PDB entry 5NIF | X-ray diffraction, 3.00 A resolution | chains F and G of the 30 polymer chains in the assembly

# Chain F
Molecule: Proteasome subunit alpha type-6
From: Saccharomyces cerevisiae (strain ATCC 204508 / S288c)
Notes: EC 3.4.25.1
UniProt: P40302 (PSA6_YEAST); residues 1-234 here = UniProt positions 1-234
Chain sequence (234 residues; each row starts with the number of its first residue):
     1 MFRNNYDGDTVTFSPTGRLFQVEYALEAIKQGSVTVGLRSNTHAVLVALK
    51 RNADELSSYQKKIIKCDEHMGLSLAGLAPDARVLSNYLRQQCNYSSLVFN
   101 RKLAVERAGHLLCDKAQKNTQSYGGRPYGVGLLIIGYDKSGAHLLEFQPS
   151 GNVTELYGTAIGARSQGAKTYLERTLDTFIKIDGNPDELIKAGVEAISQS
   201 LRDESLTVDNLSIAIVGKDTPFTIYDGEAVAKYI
Unresolved in the structure: 1-2
Swiss-Prot annotation at these positions:
  - modified residue: Ser14 (Phosphoserine)
  - cross-link: Lys191 (Glycyl lysine isopeptide (Lys-Gly) (interchain with G-Cter in ubiquitin))
What the authors report for this chain:
  - conformationally variable residues (loop rearrangement, side-chain flip): Gln60, Tyr123 to Gly125

# Chain G
Molecule: Probable proteasome subunit alpha type-7
From: Saccharomyces cerevisiae (strain ATCC 204508 / S288c)
Notes: EC 3.4.25.1
UniProt: P21242 (PSA7_YEAST); residues 0-287 here correspond to UniProt positions 1-288 (UniProt number = residue number + 1)
Chain sequence (288 residues; each row starts with the number of its first residue; numbering starts at 0):
     0 MTSIGTGYDLSNSVFSPDGRNFQVEYAVKAVENGTTSIGIKCNDGVVFAV
    50 EKLITSKLLVPQKNVKIQVVDRHIGCVYSGLIPDGRHLVNRGREEAASFK
   100 KLYKTPIPIPAFADRLGQYVQAHTLYNSVRPFGVSTIFGGVDKNGAHLYM
   150 LEPSGSYWGYKGAATGKGRQSAKAELEKLVDHHPEGLSAREAVKQAAKII
   200 YLAHEDNKEKDFELEISWCSLSETNGLHKFVKGDLLQEAIDFAQKEINGD
   250 DDEDEDDSDNVMSSDDENAPVATNANATTDQEGDIHLE
Unresolved in the structure: 0-3, 248-287
Swiss-Prot annotation at these positions:
  - modified residue: Thr1 (N-acetylthreonine)

# How chain F and chain G interact
Pairs across the interface - 62 pairs, chain F then chain G:
  Asn5(F) - Leu9(G)
  Tyr6(F) - Asp8(G)  hydrogen bond
  Tyr6(F) - Leu9(G)  hydrophobic
  Tyr6(F) - Tyr25(G)
  Thr10(F) - Arg129(G)
  Val11(F) - Asn126(G)
  Val11(F) - Ser127(G)
  Val11(F) - Val128(G)
  Val11(F) - Arg129(G)
  Thr12(F) - Leu9(G)
  Thr12(F) - Gln22(G)
  Phe13(F) - Gln22(G)  hydrogen bond (backbone-side chain)
  Phe13(F) - Tyr25(G)
  Phe13(F) - Ala26(G)  hydrophobic
  Phe13(F) - Arg129(G)
  Phe13(F) - Pro130(G)
  Ser14(F) - Tyr25(G)
  Pro15(F) - Tyr25(G)  hydrophobic
  Pro15(F) - Lys28(G)
  Thr16(F) - Lys28(G)
  Gly17(F) - Tyr25(G)
  Gly17(F) - Lys28(G)
  Gly17(F) - Ala29(G)
  Leu19(F) - Leu80(G)  hydrophobic
  Leu19(F) - Arg129(G)
  Arg39(F) - Val59(G)
  Glu106(F) - Lys62(G)  salt bridge
  His110(F) - Arg85(G)
  Cys113(F) - Pro82(G)  hydrophobic
  Cys113(F) - Arg85(G)
  Asp114(F) - Arg85(G)  salt bridge
  Asp114(F) - Asn89(G)  hydrogen bond
  Gln117(F) - Pro82(G)
  Gln117(F) - Asp83(G)  hydrogen bond
  Gln117(F) - His86(G)  hydrogen bond
  Thr120(F) - Arg129(G)  hydrogen bond (backbone-side chain)
  Gln121(F) - His122(G)
  Gln121(F) - Val128(G)
  Gln121(F) - Arg129(G)  hydrogen bond (side chain-backbone)
  Gln121(F) - Pro130(G)
  Tyr123(F) - Ser127(G)
  His143(F) - Lys62(G)
  Ser150(F) - Pro82(G)
  Gly151(F) - Pro82(G)
  Asn152(F) - Ile81(G)
  Asn152(F) - Pro82(G)
  Thr154(F) - Leu58(G)
  Thr154(F) - Asn63(G)
  Glu155(F) - Leu58(G)
  Glu155(F) - Val59(G)  hydrogen bond (backbone-backbone)
  Glu155(F) - Lys62(G)  salt bridge
  Glu155(F) - Asn63(G)  hydrogen bond (backbone-side chain)
  Leu156(F) - Leu57(G)
  Leu156(F) - Leu58(G)  hydrophobic
  Leu156(F) - Val59(G)
  Tyr157(F) - Leu57(G)  hydrogen bond (backbone-backbone)
  Tyr157(F) - Leu58(G)
  Tyr157(F) - Val59(G)  hydrophobic
  Tyr157(F) - Pro60(G)
  Gly158(F) - Leu57(G)
  Glu173(F) - Ser55(G)
  Leu176(F) - Leu57(G)  hydrophobic
Also at the interface, not in a pair above, chain F (35 interface residues in all): Val153, Thr159, Lys169, Leu172
Also at the interface, not in a pair above, chain G (30 interface residues in all): Lys56, Phe131, Gly132

# Overview
Chain F and chain G form an interface of 35 and 30 residues respectively, with 10 hydrogen bonds and 3 salt
bridges. Among the polar pairs are Glu106(F)-Lys62(G), Asp114(F)-Arg85(G) and Glu155(F)-Lys62(G). From the
paper: conformational variability at Gln60(F) and Tyr123(F).
Here chain F is Proteasome subunit alpha type-6 and chain G is Probable proteasome subunit alpha type-7, both
from Saccharomyces cerevisiae (strain ATCC 204508 / S288c). Entry 5NIF (Yeast 20S proteasome in complex with
Blm-pep activator) was determined by X-ray diffraction.
